Entry 7SH2 (electron microscopy, 3.23 A resolution); this record covers chains F and G of the 10 polymer chains in the assembly.

[Chain F]
Name: Mitosis Entry Checkpoint protein MEC3
From: Saccharomyces cerevisiae
Reference sequence: A0A6A5PTK1 (A0A6A5PTK1_YEASX); residue numbers follow UniProt; this construct covers 1-125, 154-474
Sequence (446 residues; row label = number of the first residue in the row; note: 28 numbers in that range are skipped by the numbering (no residue carries them; nothing is unmodelled there)):
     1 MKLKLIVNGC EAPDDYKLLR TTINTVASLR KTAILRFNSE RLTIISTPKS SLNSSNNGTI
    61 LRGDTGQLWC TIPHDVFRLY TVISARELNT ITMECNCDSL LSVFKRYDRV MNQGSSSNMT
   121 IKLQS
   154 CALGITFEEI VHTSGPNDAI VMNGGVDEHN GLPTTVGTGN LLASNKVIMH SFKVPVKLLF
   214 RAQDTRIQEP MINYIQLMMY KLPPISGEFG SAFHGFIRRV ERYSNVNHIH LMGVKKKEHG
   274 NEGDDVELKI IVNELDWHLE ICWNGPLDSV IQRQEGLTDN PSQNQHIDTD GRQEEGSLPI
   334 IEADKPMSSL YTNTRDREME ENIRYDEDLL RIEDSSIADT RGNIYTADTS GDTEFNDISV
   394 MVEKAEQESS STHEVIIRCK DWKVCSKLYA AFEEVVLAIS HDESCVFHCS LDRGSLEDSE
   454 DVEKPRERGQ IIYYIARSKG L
Unresolved in the structure: 50-63, 165-198, 258-260, 271-277, 303-403, 446-459, 471-474

[Chain G]
Name: DNA damage checkpoint control protein RAD17
From: Saccharomyces cerevisiae
Reference sequence: P48581 (RAD17_YEAST); residue numbers follow UniProt; this construct covers 1-401
Sequence (401 residues; row label = number of the first residue in the row):
     1 MRINSELANK FSASTVHLEH ITTALSCLTP FGSKDDVLIF IDADGLSFVR ENNHVIKIQL
    61 LLSRELFMSY SYRNETEDHM KLCVKINHIL DSVSVMNRNS DDIVECTLSY DGHGSPFVLI
   121 FEDSFISERV EYSTYLIKDF DTNGLELDRE RISFEAIIKG EALHSALKDL KEIGCKECYV
   181 YAKTEANDEN VFALISKSQL GFSKIKLPSN RSILEKLQVF DGDSTTVIDG FAVIGFFDFT
   241 SFDKIRKSTK IASKVLFRMD VHGVLSVNIL SQTDDVIITD TTRPSNNRPG SIRQLQLPKD
   301 YPGIVIEVCM LEKESIDEAA QTEIELLMET NELGNRNSFK KSTIRKRYGT DKGNETSNDN
   361 LLQLNGKKIK LPSEEENNKN RESEDEENHC KYPTKDIPIF F
Unresolved in the structure: 1-8, 272-301, 331-401
Swiss-Prot annotation at these positions:
  - modified residue: Ser-383 (Phosphoserine)
  - mutagenesis: Glu-128 (E128K: In RAD17-1; UV-sensitive)

[Interface between chain F and chain G]
Contacting residue pairs (26; chain F residue first):
  Glu-241(F) / Ser-124(G)  hydrogen bond
  Ala-245(F) / Ile-126(G)  hydrophobic
  Arg-251(F) / Arg-98(G)
  Arg-252(F) / Ser-92(G)
  Arg-252(F) / Val-95(G)
  Arg-252(F) / Met-96(G)
  Tyr-256(F) / Asp-91(G)  hydrogen bond (side chain-backbone)
  Tyr-256(F) / Ser-94(G)
  Tyr-256(F) / Val-95(G)  hydrophobic
  Asp-289(F) / His-88(G)  salt bridge
  Trp-290(F) / Ser-92(G)
  His-291(F) / Arg-129(G)
  His-291(F) / Val-130(G)
  His-291(F) / Glu-131(G)  salt bridge
  Leu-292(F) / Arg-129(G)
  Leu-292(F) / Val-130(G)  hydrophobic
  Glu-293(F) / Glu-128(G)
  Glu-293(F) / Arg-129(G)  salt bridge
  Glu-293(F) / Glu-131(G)
  Ile-294(F) / Ser-127(G)
  Cys-295(F) / Ser-127(G)
  Trp-296(F) / Phe-125(G)
  Asn-297(F) / Glu-122(G)
  Asn-297(F) / Phe-125(G)  hydrogen bond (backbone-backbone)
  Asn-297(F) / Ile-126(G)
  Asn-297(F) / Ser-127(G)
Also at the interface, not in a pair above, chain F (15 interface residues in all): Gly-298

[Overview]
Chain F and chain G form an interface of 15 and 16 residues respectively, with 3 hydrogen bonds and 3 salt
bridges. Among the polar pairs are Asp-289(F)/His-88(G), His-291(F)/Glu-131(G) and Glu-293(F)/Arg-129(G).
Curated annotation (UniProt) lists one mutagenesis site on chain G.
Here chain F is Mitosis Entry Checkpoint protein MEC3 and chain G is DNA damage checkpoint control protein
RAD17, both from Saccharomyces cerevisiae. Entry 7SH2 (Structure of the yeast Rad24-RFC loader bound to DNA
and the open 9-1-1 clamp) was determined by electron microscopy (same publication as 7SGZ).
